PDB entry 7WS7 | electron microscopy, 3.40 A resolution | chains B and K of the 5 polymer chains in the assembly

# Chain B
Protein: Spike protein S1
From: Severe acute respiratory syndrome coronavirus 2
Notes: fragment: rbd
UniProtKB: P0DTC2 (SPIKE_SARS2); numbering as in UniProt (aligned over 326-530)
Chain sequence (205 residues; row label = number of the first residue in the row):
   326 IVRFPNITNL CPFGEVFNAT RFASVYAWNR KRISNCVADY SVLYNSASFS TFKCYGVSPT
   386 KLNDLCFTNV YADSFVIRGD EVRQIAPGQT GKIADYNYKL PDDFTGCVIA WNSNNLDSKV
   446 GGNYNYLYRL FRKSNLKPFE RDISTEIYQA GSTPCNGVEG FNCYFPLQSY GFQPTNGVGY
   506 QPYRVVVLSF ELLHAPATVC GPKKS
UniProt features mapped onto this chain:
  - region: Arg403 to Asp405 (Integrin-binding motif), Asn448 to Phe456 (Immunodominant HLA epitope recognized by the CD8+)
  - glycosylation (N-linked (GlcNAc...) asparagine): Asn331 (complex), Asn343 (complex)
  - natural variant: Gly339 (G339D: In strain: Omicron/BA.1, Omicron/BA.2 and 4 more; G339H: In strain: Omicron/BA.2.75, Omicron/XBB.1.5 and 1 more), Arg346 (R346K: In strain: Mu/B.1.621; R346T: In strain: Omicron/BQ.1.1, Omicron/XBB.1.5 and 1 more), Leu368 (L368I: In strain: Omicron/XBB.1.5, Omicron/EG.5.1), Ser371 (S371F: In strain: Omicron/BA.2, Omicron/BA.2.12.1 and 6 more; S371L: In strain: Omicron/BA.1), Ser373 (S373P: In strain: Omicron/BA.1, Omicron/BA.2 and 7 more), Ser375 (S375F: In strain: Omicron/BA.1, Omicron/BA.2 and 7 more), Thr376 (T376A: In strain: Omicron/BA.2, Omicron/BA.2.12.1 and 5 more), Asp405 (D405N: In strain: Omicron/BA.2, Omicron/BA.2.12.1 and 6 more), Arg408 (R408S: In strain: Omicron/BA.2, Omicron/BA.2.12.1 and 6 more), Lys417 (K417N: In strain: Beta/B.1.351, Omicron/BA.1 and 8 more; K417T: In strain: Gamma/P.1), Asn440 (N440K: In strain: Omicron/BA.1, Omicron/BA.2 and 7 more), Lys444 (K444T: In strain: Omicron/BQ.1.1), 16 further natural variant entries in UniProt
  - mutagenesis: Asn331 (N331Q: Reduced viral infectivity), Asn343 (N343Q: Reduced viral infectivity), Leu452 (L452R: Increased resistance to neutralizing antibodies. Decreases HLA binding to NF9 epitope. Increased binding affinity to human ACE2), Tyr453 (Y453F: Decreased HLA binding to NF9 epitope. Increased binding affinity to human ACE2), Ala475 (A475V: Increased resistance to neutralizing antibodies), Val483 (V483A: Increased resistance to neutralizing antibodies), Glu484 (E484D: Increased replication in human TMEM106B overexpressing cells), Phe490 (F490L: Increased resistance to neutralizing antibodies and human covalescent sera neutralization), Gln493 (Q493N: Reduced host ACE2-binding affinity in vitro; Q493Y: Reduced host ACE2-binding affinity in vitro), Asn501 (N501T: Reduced host ACE2-binding affinity in vitro; N501Y: Increased binding affinity to human ACE2), His519 (H519P: Increased resistance to human covalescent sera neutralization)
Disulfides: Cys336-Cys361, Cys379-Cys432, Cys480-Cys488
Glycans and other covalent adducts: N-acetylglucosamine (NAG) linked to Asn343

# Chain K
Protein: 510A5 heavy chain
From: Homo sapiens
Chain sequence (125 residues; row label = number of the first residue in the row):
     1 EVQLVESGGG LVQPGRSLRL SCAASGFTFD DYAMHWVRQA PGKGLEWVSG ISWNSDSIDY
    61 ADSVKGRFTI SRDNAKNSLY LQMNSLRAED TALYYCAKDR GYEILTPASF DYWGQGTLVT
   121 VSSAS
Disulfides: Cys22-Cys96

# Interface between chain B and chain K
Residue-residue contacts (26):
  Lys417(B) with Ser85(K), hydrogen bond
  Gly446(B) with Lys65(K)
  Tyr449(B) with Tyr60(K); Lys65(K), hydrogen bond
  Tyr453(B) with Ser85(K), hydrogen bond
  Leu455(B) with Asn84(K)
  Phe456(B) with Ser17(K)
  Glu484(B) with Arg19(K), salt bridge
  Gly485(B) with Arg19(K), hydrogen bond (backbone-side chain)
  Phe486(B) with Gly8(K); Arg19(K); Ser21(K)
  Tyr489(B) with Arg19(K); Gln82(K)
  Phe490(B) with Gln82(K)
  Gln493(B) with Gly66(K); Arg67(K); Phe68(K), hydrogen bond (side chain-backbone); Thr69(K), hydrogen bond; Asn84(K), hydrogen bond
  Ser494(B) with Gly66(K)
  Gly496(B) with Lys65(K); Gly66(K)
  Gln498(B) with Asp62(K), hydrogen bond; Lys65(K)
  Tyr505(B) with Arg87(K), hydrogen bond
Also at the interface, not in a pair above, chain B (20 interface residues in all): Val483, Cys488, Tyr495, Thr500
Also at the interface, not in a pair above, chain K (18 interface residues in all): Ser7, Gly15, Lys76
The authors on this interface:
  - epitope / paratope residues, chain B: Lys417(B), Tyr449(B), Tyr453(B), Glu484(B), Gln493(B), Gln498(B), Tyr505(B)
  - epitope / paratope residues, chain K: Arg19(K), Asp62(K), Asn84(K), Ser85(K), Arg87(K)

# In short
20 residues of chain B face 18 of chain K across their interface; the contacts include 9 hydrogen bonds and 1
salt bridge. Polar pairs include Glu484(B)-Arg19(K), Lys417(B)-Ser85(K) and Tyr449(B)-Lys65(K).
N-acetylglucosamine is covalently linked to Asn343(B). Curated annotation (UniProt) lists 11 mutagenesis sites
on chain B. The paper reports epitope/paratope residues Lys417(B), Tyr449(B) and Arg19(K) among others.
Here chain B is Spike protein S1 (Severe acute respiratory syndrome coronavirus 2) and chain K is 510A5 heavy
chain (Homo sapiens). Entry 7WS7 (Structures of Omicron Spike complexes illuminate broad-spectrum neutralizing
antibody development) was determined by electron microscopy, deposited together with 7WS0, 7WS1, 7WS2, 7WS3,
7WS4, 7WS5 and 4 further entries.
